9NL2 - chains A and B of the 5 polymer chains in the assembly; structure by electron microscopy, 3.20 A resolution.

Chain A:
Name: R2 retrotransposon protein
From: Platysternon megacephalum
Amino-acid sequence (1121 residues; each row starts with the number of its first residue):
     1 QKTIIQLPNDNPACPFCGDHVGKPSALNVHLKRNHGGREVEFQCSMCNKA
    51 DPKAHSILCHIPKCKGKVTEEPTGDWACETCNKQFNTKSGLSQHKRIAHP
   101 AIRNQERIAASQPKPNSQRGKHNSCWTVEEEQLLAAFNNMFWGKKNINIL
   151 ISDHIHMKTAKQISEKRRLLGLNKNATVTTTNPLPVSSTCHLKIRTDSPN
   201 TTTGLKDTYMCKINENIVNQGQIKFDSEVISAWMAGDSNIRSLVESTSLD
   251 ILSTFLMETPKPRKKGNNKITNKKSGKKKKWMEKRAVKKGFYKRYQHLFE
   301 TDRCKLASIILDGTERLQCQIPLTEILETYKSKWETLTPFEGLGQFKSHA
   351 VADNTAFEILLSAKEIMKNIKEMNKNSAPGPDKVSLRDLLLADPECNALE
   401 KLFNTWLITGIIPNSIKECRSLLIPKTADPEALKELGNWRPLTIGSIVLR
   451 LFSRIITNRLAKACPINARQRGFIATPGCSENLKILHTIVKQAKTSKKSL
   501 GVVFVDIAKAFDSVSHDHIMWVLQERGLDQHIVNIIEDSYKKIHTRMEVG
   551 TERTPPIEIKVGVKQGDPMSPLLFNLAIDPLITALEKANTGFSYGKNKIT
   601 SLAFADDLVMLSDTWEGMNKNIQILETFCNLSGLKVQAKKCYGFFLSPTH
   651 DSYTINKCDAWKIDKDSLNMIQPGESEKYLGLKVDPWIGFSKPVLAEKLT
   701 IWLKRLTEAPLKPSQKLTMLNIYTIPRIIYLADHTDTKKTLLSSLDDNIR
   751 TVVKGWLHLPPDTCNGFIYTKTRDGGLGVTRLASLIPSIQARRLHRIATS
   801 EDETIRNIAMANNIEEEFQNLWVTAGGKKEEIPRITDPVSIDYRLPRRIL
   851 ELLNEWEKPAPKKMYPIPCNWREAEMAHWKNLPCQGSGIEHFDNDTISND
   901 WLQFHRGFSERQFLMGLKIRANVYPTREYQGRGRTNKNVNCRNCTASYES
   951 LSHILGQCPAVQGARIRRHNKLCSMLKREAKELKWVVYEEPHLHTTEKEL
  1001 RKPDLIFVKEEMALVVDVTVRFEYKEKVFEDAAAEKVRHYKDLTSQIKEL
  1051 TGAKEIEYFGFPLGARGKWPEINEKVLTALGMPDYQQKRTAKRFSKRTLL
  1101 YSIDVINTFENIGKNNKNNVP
Disordered / not traced: 266-279
Ion coordination: Zn2+ site 1: Cys14, Cys17, His30, His35; Zn2+ site 2: Cys44, Cys47, His60, Cys64; Zn2+ site 3: Cys78, Cys81, His94, His99; Mg2+: Asp506, Ile507, Asp606 (together with dTTP); Zn2+ site 4: Cys941, Cys944, His953, Cys958
Small-molecule neighbours: dTTP: Lys426, Arg440, Phe473, Asp506, Ile507, Ala508, Lys509, Ala510, Phe511, Gln565, Asp606, Asp607, Gln637, Lys640

Chain B:
Molecule: Bottom strand for target rDNA
Sequence (70 nucleotides; numbered 1 to 70; the number before each row is that of its first residue):
     1 TTAGATGACGAGGCATTTGGCTACCTTAAGAGAGTCATAGTTACTCCCGC
    51 CGTTTACCCGCGCTTCACAG
Disordered / not traced: 1-23, 63-70

How chain A and chain B interact:
Residue-residue contacts (104; chain A residue first):
  Lys49(A) - DC36(B)  phosphate contact
  Asp51(A) - DT35(B)  phosphate contact
  Lys53(A) - DG34(B)  salt bridge to the phosphate
  His55(A) - DG32(B)  base contact
  His55(A) - DA33(B)  base contact
  His55(A) - DG34(B)  sugar contact
  Ser56(A) - DG34(B)  phosphate contact
  Ser56(A) - DT35(B)  phosphate contact
  Cys59(A) - DA33(B)  base contact
  His60(A) - DT35(B)  hydrogen bond to the phosphate
  His60(A) - DC36(B)  salt bridge to the phosphate
  Lys63(A) - DG34(B)  base contact
  Lys63(A) - DT35(B)  base contact
  Lys63(A) - DC36(B)  sugar contact
  Lys65(A) - DA37(B)  salt bridge to the phosphate
  Lys88(A) - DC46(B)  salt bridge to the phosphate
  Ser89(A) - DT45(B)  phosphate contact
  Ser89(A) - DC46(B)  sugar contact
  Ser92(A) - DT45(B)  hydrogen bond to the phosphate
  Ser92(A) - DC46(B)  hydrogen bond to the phosphate
  Gln93(A) - DA43(B)  base contact
  Gln93(A) - DC44(B)  hydrogen bond to the base
  Gln93(A) - DT45(B)  sugar contact
  Arg96(A) - DA43(B)  hydrogen bond to the sugar
  Arg103(A) - DT45(B)  salt bridge to the phosphate
  Arg103(A) - DC46(B)  salt bridge to the phosphate
  Arg107(A) - DC44(B)  salt bridge to the phosphate
  Arg107(A) - DT45(B)  salt bridge to the phosphate
  Gln118(A) - DT54(B)  base contact
  Gln118(A) - DT55(B)  sugar contact
  Arg119(A) - DT55(B)  sugar contact
  Arg119(A) - DA56(B)  phosphate contact
  His122(A) - DA56(B)  phosphate contact
  His122(A) - DC57(B)  phosphate contact
  Asn123(A) - DA56(B)  hydrogen bond to the phosphate
  Asn123(A) - DC57(B)  phosphate contact
  Ser124(A) - DA56(B)  phosphate contact
  Ser124(A) - DC57(B)  hydrogen bond to the phosphate
  Lys161(A) - DC58(B)  salt bridge to the phosphate
  Lys161(A) - DC59(B)  salt bridge to the phosphate
  Glu165(A) - DC57(B)  sugar contact
  Glu165(A) - DC58(B)  phosphate contact
  Arg168(A) - DC57(B)  hydrogen bond to the base
  Arg168(A) - DC58(B)  base contact
  Arg168(A) - DC59(B)  base contact
  Leu169(A) - DA56(B)  sugar contact
  Leu169(A) - DC57(B)  phosphate contact
  Lys491(A) - DA43(B)  salt bridge to the phosphate
  His650(A) - DC47(B)  hydrogen bond to the base
  Asp651(A) - DT45(B)  base contact
  Asp651(A) - DC46(B)  base contact
  Ser652(A) - DC44(B)  sugar contact
  Ser652(A) - DT45(B)  phosphate contact
  Tyr653(A) - DC44(B)  hydrogen bond to the phosphate
  Arg750(A) - DA33(B)  salt bridge to the phosphate
  Lys754(A) - DG32(B)  phosphate contact
  Lys754(A) - DA33(B)  salt bridge to the phosphate
  Pro761(A) - DG32(B)  phosphate contact
  Asp762(A) - DG30(B)  base contact
  Asp762(A) - DA31(B)  base contact
  Asp762(A) - DG32(B)  sugar contact
  Thr763(A) - DG32(B)  sugar contact
  Cys764(A) - DG32(B)  phosphate contact
  Asn765(A) - DG32(B)  hydrogen bond to the phosphate
  His878(A) - DG32(B)  phosphate contact
  Leu882(A) - DA31(B)  phosphate contact
  Pro883(A) - DA28(B)  base contact
  Pro883(A) - DA31(B)  phosphate contact
  Cys884(A) - DA29(B)  hydrogen bond to the sugar
  Cys884(A) - DG30(B)  sugar contact
  Cys884(A) - DA31(B)  hydrogen bond to the phosphate
  Gln885(A) - DA31(B)  sugar contact
  Ser887(A) - DA28(B)  base contact
  Glu928(A) - DA29(B)  base contact
  Arg932(A) - DG30(B)  base contact
  Gly933(A) - DG30(B)  phosphate contact
  Arg934(A) - DG30(B)  base contact
  Tyr948(A) - DA28(B)  phosphate contact
  Tyr948(A) - DA29(B)  hydrogen bond to the phosphate
  Ser950(A) - DT27(B)  phosphate contact
  Ser950(A) - DA29(B)  hydrogen bond to the base
  Ser952(A) - DT26(B)  hydrogen bond to the phosphate
  Ser952(A) - DT27(B)  hydrogen bond to the phosphate
  His953(A) - DT27(B)  phosphate contact
  Gly956(A) - DC25(B)  sugar contact
  Gln957(A) - DC25(B)  base contact
  Gln957(A) - DT26(B)  hydrogen bond to the sugar
  Gln957(A) - DT27(B)  phosphate contact
  Gln962(A) - DC24(B)  base contact
  Arg965(A) - DC24(B)  sugar contact
  Arg965(A) - DC25(B)  sugar contact
  Ile966(A) - DC24(B)  base contact
  His969(A) - DC24(B)  salt bridge to the phosphate
  Lys1002(A) - DC24(B)  salt bridge to the phosphate
  Asp1004(A) - DC24(B)  phosphate contact
  Thr1019(A) - DC24(B)  phosphate contact
  Thr1019(A) - DC25(B)  phosphate contact
  Val1020(A) - DC25(B)  hydrogen bond to the phosphate
  Arg1021(A) - DC25(B)  salt bridge to the phosphate
  Arg1021(A) - DT26(B)  phosphate contact
  Phe1022(A) - DT26(B)  hydrogen bond to the phosphate
  Tyr1024(A) - DT27(B)  base contact
  Tyr1024(A) - DA28(B)  base contact
  Lys1025(A) - DT27(B)  hydrogen bond to the base
Also at the interface, not in a pair above, chain A (69 interface residues in all): Lys494, Asp747, Thr751, Ser947
Also at the interface, not in a pair above, chain B (27 interface residues in all): DT53, DG60

Overview:
Chain A and chain B form an interface of 69 and 27 residues respectively, with 21 hydrogen bonds and 16 salt
bridges. Polar contacts include Gln93(A)-DC44(B), Arg168(A)-DC57(B) and His650(A)-DC47(B). Bound to chain A:
dTTP. Cys14(A), Cys17(A), His30(A) and His35(A) form the Zn2+ site 1.
Here chain A is R2 retrotransposon protein (Platysternon megacephalum) and chain B is Bottom strand for target
rDNA. Entry 9NL2 (Structure of R2 retrotransposon protein from Platysternon megacephalum initiating
target-primed reverse transcription) was determined by electron microscopy together with 9NL3 and 9NL4 from
the same study.
